PDB entry 5D7G | X-ray diffraction, 3.00 A resolution | chains B and D of the 4 polymer chains in the assembly

[Chain B (and D)]
Name: Autophagy-related protein 16-1
Organism: Homo sapiens
Notes: chain D of this document is another copy of the same molecule, construct and numbering; everything in this record applies to it too
UniProt: Q676U5 (A16L1_HUMAN); numbering as in UniProt (aligned over 1-69)
Chain sequence (71 residues; row label = number of the first residue in the row; numbers below 1 keep their minus sign (Gly-1 is residue -1)):
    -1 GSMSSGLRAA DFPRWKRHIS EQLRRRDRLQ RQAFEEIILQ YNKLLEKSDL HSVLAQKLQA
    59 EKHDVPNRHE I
Not modelled in the structure: -1 to 9, 49-69 (chain D: -1 to 9, 50-69)
Sequence notes: expression tag (-1 to 0)
Curated features (UniProtKB/Swiss-Prot):
  - region: Trp13 to Leu43 (Interaction with ATG5)
  - mutagenesis: Ile17 (I17W: Abolishes interaction with ATG5), Leu21 (L21W: Abolishes interaction with ATG5), Arg24 (R24D: Abolishes interaction with ATG5), Phe32 to Ile36 (In FII mutant; abolished binding to membranes and lipidation to ATG8 family proteins), Ile36 (I36W: Reduces interaction with ATG5)

[How chain B and chain D interact]
Contacting residue pairs (11; chain B residue first):
  Ala31(B) with Phe32(D)
  Phe32(B) with Ala31(D); Phe32(D), hydrophobic
  Ile35(B) with Ile35(D), hydrophobic; Ile36(D), hydrophobic
  Ile36(B) with Ile35(D), hydrophobic
  Gln38(B) with Tyr39(D)
  Tyr39(B) with Gln38(D); Tyr39(D), hydrophobic; Leu42(D), hydrophobic
  Ser46(B) with Leu42(D)
Other interface residues (no listed pair), chain B (10 interface residues in all): Leu42, Leu43, Leu48
Other interface residues (no listed pair), chain D (8 interface residues in all): His49

[Overview]
10 residues of chain B and 8 residues of chain D are in contact. Curated annotation (UniProt) lists 8
mutagenesis sites on chain B.
Chain B and chain D are both Autophagy-related protein 16-1 (Homo sapiens); the structure, Structure of human
ATG5 E122D-ATG16L1 complex at 3.0 Angstroms, was determined by X-ray diffraction.
